Entry 1NW6 (X-ray diffraction, 1.94 A resolution); this record covers chain A.

# Chain A
Molecule: Modification methylase rsri
Organism: Rhodobacter sphaeroides
Notes: EC 2.1.1.72
UniProt: P14751 (MTR1_RHOSH); residue numbers follow UniProt; this construct covers 1-319
Sequence (319 residues; numbered 1 to 319; the number before each row is that of its first residue):
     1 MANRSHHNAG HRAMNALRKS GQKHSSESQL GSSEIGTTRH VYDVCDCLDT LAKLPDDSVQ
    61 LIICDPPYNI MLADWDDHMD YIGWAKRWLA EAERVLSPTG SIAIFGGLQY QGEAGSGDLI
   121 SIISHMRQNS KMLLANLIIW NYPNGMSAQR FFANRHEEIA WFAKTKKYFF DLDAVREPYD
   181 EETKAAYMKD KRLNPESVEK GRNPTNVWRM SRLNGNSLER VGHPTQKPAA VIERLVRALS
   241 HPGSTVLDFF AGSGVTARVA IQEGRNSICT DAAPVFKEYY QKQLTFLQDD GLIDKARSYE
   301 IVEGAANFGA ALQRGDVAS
Not modelled in the structure: 1-35, 289-296, 315-319
Residues lining bound ligands: sinefungin (SFG): Cys45, Asp46, Cys47, Asp65, Pro66, Pro67, Tyr68, Trp84, His223, Thr225, Phe249, Phe250, Gly252, Asp271, Ala272, Ala273

# Overview
Bound to chain A: sinefungin.
Chain A is Modification methylase rsri (Rhodobacter sphaeroides); the structure, Structure of the beta class
N6-adenine DNA methyltransferase RsrI bound to sinefungin, was determined by X-ray diffraction, deposited
together with 1NW5, 1NW7 and 1NW8.
